PDB entry 4EED | X-ray diffraction, 3.92 A resolution | chains A and B of the 5 polymer chains in the assembly

Chain A (and B):
Protein: Magnesium transport protein CorA
Organism: Thermotoga maritima
Notes: chain B of this document is another copy of the same molecule, construct and numbering; everything in this record applies to it too
UniProtKB: Q9WZ31 (CORA_THEMA); numbering as in UniProt (aligned over 26-351)
Sequence (330 residues; numbered 22 to 351; the number before each row is that of its first residue):
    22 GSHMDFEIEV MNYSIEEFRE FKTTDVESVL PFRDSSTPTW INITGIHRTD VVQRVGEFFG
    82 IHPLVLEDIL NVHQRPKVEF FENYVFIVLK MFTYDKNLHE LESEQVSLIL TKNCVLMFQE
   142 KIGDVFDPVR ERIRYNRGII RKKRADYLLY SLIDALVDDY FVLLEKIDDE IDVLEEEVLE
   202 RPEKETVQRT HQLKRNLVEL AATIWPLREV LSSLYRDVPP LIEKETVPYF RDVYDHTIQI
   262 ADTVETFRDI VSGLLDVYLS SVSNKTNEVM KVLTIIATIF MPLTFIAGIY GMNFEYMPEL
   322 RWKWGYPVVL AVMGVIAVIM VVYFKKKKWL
Disordered / not traced: 22-25, 316-325, 350-351
Sequence notes: expression tag (22-25); engineered mutation Ala222 (Arg in Q9WZ31), Ala223 (Lys in Q9WZ31)
Ion coordination: Mg2+ site 1: Asp89 (shared with 1 residue of chain E); Mg2+ site 2 near Asp175 (its only coordinating residue here); Mg2+ site 3 near Asp189 (its only coordinating residue here); Mg2+ site 4: Asp253 (shared with Asp89(B) of chain B)
Curated features (UniProtKB/Swiss-Prot):
  - motif: Gly312 to Asn314 (Probable selectivity filter)
  - site: Asn288 (Essential for ion permeation), Leu294 (Important for closing the ion permeation pathway in the closed state), Thr295 (Threonine that confers selectivity for Co(2+) transport)
  - mutagenesis: Asp89 (D89F/K: Decreases ion transport), Asp253 (D253K: Increases protein stability. Decreases ion transport), Leu280 (L280A: Decreases ion transport), Asn288 (N288L: Abolishes Co(2+) uptake), Met291 (M291A: No effect on ion transport), Leu294 (L294A/V: Increases ion transport by suppression of an obstruction in the transmembrane ion permeation pathway), Thr295 (T295L: Strongly reduces Co(2+) uptake. Abolishes Co(2+) uptake; when associated with L-299; T295M: Strongly reduces Co(2+) uptake ...), Thr299 (T299L: Reduces Co(2+) uptake. Abolishes Co(2+) uptake; when associated with L-295; T299M: No effect on Co(2+) uptake; T299S: Abolishes Co(2+) uptake), Pro303 (P303A/G/I: Increases ion transport by suppression of a kink in the transmembrane ion permeation pathway), Thr305 (T305L: Abolishes Co(2+) uptake), Ile310 (I310A: Increases ion transport), Tyr311 (Y311A: Abolishes pentamerization. Abolishes ion transport; Y311F: No effect on pentamerization. No effect on ion transport), 7 further mutagenesis entries in UniProt
From the paper describing this entry:
  - conformationally variable residues (side-chain flip): Asn314
  - Mg2+ coordination: Asp89, Asp253, Ser284
  - Mg2+ coordination through a water molecule: Gly312
  - mutagenesis - R222A/K223A: abolished growth

How chain A and chain B interact:
Residue-residue contacts (72; chain A residue first):
  Ile192(A) - Arg216(B)
  Asp193(A) - Arg216(B)  salt bridge
  Glu196(A) - His212(B)  salt bridge
  Glu196(A) - Arg216(B)  salt bridge
  Leu200(A) - Gln209(B)
  Pro249(A) - Leu85(B)
  Arg252(A) - Glu100(B)  salt bridge
  Asp256(A) - Lys98(B)  salt bridge
  Gln260(A) - His94(B)
  Gln260(A) - Gln95(B)
  Gln260(A) - Arg96(B)
  Asp263(A) - Arg96(B)  salt bridge
  Thr264(A) - Arg96(B)
  Thr267(A) - Arg96(B)
  Asp270(A) - Val219(B)
  Asp270(A) - Arg269(B)  salt bridge
  Ile271(A) - His212(B)
  Ile271(A) - Arg216(B)
  Gly274(A) - His212(B)
  Leu275(A) - His212(B)
  Asp277(A) - Leu276(B)
  Asp277(A) - Asp277(B)
  Val278(A) - Val208(B)  hydrophobic
  Val278(A) - His212(B)
  Val278(A) - Leu276(B)
  Leu280(A) - Leu280(B)
  Ser281(A) - Val208(B)
  Ser281(A) - Leu276(B)
  Ser281(A) - Tyr279(B)
  Ser281(A) - Leu280(B)
  Ser284(A) - Leu280(B)
  Ser284(A) - Val283(B)
  Ser284(A) - Ser284(B)
  Asn285(A) - Glu204(B)
  Asn285(A) - Lys205(B)
  Asn285(A) - Tyr279(B)  hydrogen bond
  Asn285(A) - Val283(B)
  Thr287(A) - Thr287(B)
  Asn288(A) - Lys286(B)
  Asn288(A) - Thr287(B)  hydrogen bond (side chain-backbone)
  Met291(A) - Val290(B)  hydrophobic
  Met291(A) - Met291(B)  hydrophobic
  Lys292(A) - Val290(B)
  Leu294(A) - Leu294(B)  hydrophobic
  Thr295(A) - Val290(B)
  Thr295(A) - Val293(B)
  Thr295(A) - Leu294(B)
  Thr299(A) - Ile297(B)
  Met302(A) - Ile297(B)  hydrophobic
  Met302(A) - Ala298(B)  hydrophobic
  Met302(A) - Phe301(B)
  Met302(A) - Met302(B)
  Pro303(A) - Phe301(B)  hydrophobic
  Thr305(A) - Thr305(B)
  Phe306(A) - Phe301(B)  hydrophobic
  Phe306(A) - Leu304(B)  hydrophobic
  Phe306(A) - Thr305(B)
  Gly309(A) - Ala308(B)
  Ile310(A) - Tyr327(B)
  Tyr311(A) - Tyr327(B)
  Gly312(A) - Tyr311(B)
  Gly312(A) - Gly312(B)
  Met313(A) - Ala308(B)
  Met313(A) - Tyr311(B)  hydrophobic
  Asn314(A) - Tyr311(B)  hydrogen bond (backbone-backbone)
  Asn314(A) - Gly312(B)
  Asn314(A) - Met313(B)
  Asn314(A) - Asn314(B)  hydrogen bond
  Phe315(A) - Gly326(B)
  Phe315(A) - Tyr327(B)  hydrophobic
  Phe315(A) - Val330(B)  hydrophobic
  Lys348(A) - Val290(B)
Interface residues without a listed pair, chain A (45 interface residues in all): Glu201, Asp253, His257, Ser282, Ala298
Interface residues without a listed pair, chain B (46 interface residues in all): Glu88, Asp89, Gln213, Ala223, Leu331, Met334

In short:
The interface between chain A and chain B involves 45 residues on one side and 46 on the other, with 4
hydrogen bonds and 7 salt bridges. Polar pairs include Asp193(A)-Arg216(B), Glu196(A)-His212(B) and
Glu196(A)-Arg216(B). From the paper: R222A/K223A of chain A abolish growth; Mg2+ coordination by Asp89(A),
Asp253(A) and Ser284(A).
Both chains are Magnesium transport protein CorA (Thermotoga maritima). Entry 4EED (CorA coiled-coil mutant
under Mg2+ presence) was determined by X-ray diffraction (same publication as 4EEB).
